PDB entry 7TNT | electron microscopy, 9.30 A resolution (very low resolution: no residue pairs are listed; an interface is given only as per-side residue counts) | chains 2D and 3D of the 36 polymer chains in the assembly

[Chain 2D]
Name: Tubulin alpha chain
From: Toxoplasma gondii
UniProtKB: P10873 (TBA_TOXGO); residue numbers follow UniProt; this construct covers 1-437
Chain sequence (437 residues; each row starts with the number of its first residue):
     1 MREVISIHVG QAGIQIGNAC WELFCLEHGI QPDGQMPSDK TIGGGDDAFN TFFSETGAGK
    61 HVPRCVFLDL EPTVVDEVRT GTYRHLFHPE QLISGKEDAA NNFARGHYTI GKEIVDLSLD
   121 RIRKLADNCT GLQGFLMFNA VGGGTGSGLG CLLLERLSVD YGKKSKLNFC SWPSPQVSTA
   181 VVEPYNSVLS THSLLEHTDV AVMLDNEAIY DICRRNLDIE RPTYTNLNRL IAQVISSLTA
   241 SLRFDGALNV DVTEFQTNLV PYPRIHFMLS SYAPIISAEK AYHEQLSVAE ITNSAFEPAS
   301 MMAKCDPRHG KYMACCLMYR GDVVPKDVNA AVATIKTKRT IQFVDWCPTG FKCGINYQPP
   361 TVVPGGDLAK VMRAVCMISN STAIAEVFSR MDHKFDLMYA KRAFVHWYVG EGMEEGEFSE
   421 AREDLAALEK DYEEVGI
Unresolved in the structure: 38-46
Curated features (UniProtKB/Swiss-Prot):
  - active site: E254
  - binding site (GTP): Q11, E71, G144, T145, T179, N206, N228
  - binding site (Mg(2+)): E71
  - modified residue: K40 (N6-acetyllysine)

[Chain 3D]
Name: Tubulin beta chain
From: Toxoplasma gondii
UniProtKB: A0A125YWG5 (A0A125YWG5_TOXGM); residues 1-426 here = UniProt positions 1-426
Chain sequence (426 residues; each row starts with the number of its first residue):
     1 MREIVHVQGG QCGNQIGAKF WEVISDEHGI DPTGTYCGDS DLQLERINVF YNEATGGRFV
    61 PRAILMDLEP GTMDSVRAGP FGQLFRPDNF VFGQTGAGNN WAKGHYTEGA ELIDSVLDVV
   121 RKEAEGCDCL QGFQITHSLG GGTGSGMGTL LISKVREEYP DRIMETFSVF PSPKVSDTVV
   181 EPYNATLSVH QLVENADEVQ VIDNEALYDI CFRTLKLTTP TYGDLNHLVS AAMSGVTCCL
   241 RFPGQLNSDL RKLAVNLIPF PRLHFFLIGF APLTSRGSQQ YRALSVPELT QQMFDAKNMM
   301 CASDPRHGRY LTASAMFRGR MSTKEVDEQM LNVQNKNSSY FVEWIPNNMK SSVCDIPPKG
   361 LKMSVTFVGN STAIQEMFKR VSDQFTAMFR RKAFLHWYTG EGMDEMEFTE AESNMNDLVS
   421 EYQQYQ
Disulfides: C238-C354

[Interface between chain 2D and chain 3D]
At this resolution (9 A) residue pairs are not listed: 36 residues of chain 2D and 39 of chain 3D lie at the interface.

[Summary]
Chain 2D and chain 3D form an interface of 36 and 39 residues respectively. From UniProt: active-site residue
E254(2D), 7 GTP-binding residues and Mg2+-binding residue E71(2D) on chain 2D.
Chain 2D is Tubulin alpha chain and chain 3D is Tubulin beta chain, both from Toxoplasma gondii; the
structure, The tubulin-based conoid from detergent-extract Toxoplasma gondii cells, was determined by electron
microscopy (same publication as 7TNQ and 7TNS).
